PDB entry 5DVB | X-ray diffraction, 2.20 A resolution | chains A and J of the 10 polymer chains in the assembly

== Chain A (and J) ==
Name: Tsa2p
From: Saccharomyces cerevisiae
Notes: chain J of this document is another copy of the same molecule, construct and numbering; everything in this record applies to it too
Reference sequence: A0A0D4RBH7 (A0A0D4RBH7_YEASX); residue numbers follow UniProt; this construct covers 1-196
Amino-acid sequence (217 residues; row label = number of the first residue in the row; numbers below 1 keep their minus sign (Met-20 is residue -20)):
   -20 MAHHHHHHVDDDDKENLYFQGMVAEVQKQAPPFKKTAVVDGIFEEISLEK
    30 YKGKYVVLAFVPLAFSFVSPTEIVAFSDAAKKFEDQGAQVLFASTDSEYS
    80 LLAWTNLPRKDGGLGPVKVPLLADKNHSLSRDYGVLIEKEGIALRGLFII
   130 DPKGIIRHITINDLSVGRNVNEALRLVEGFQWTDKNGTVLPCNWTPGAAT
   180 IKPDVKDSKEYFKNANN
Unresolved in the structure: -20 to -4, 196 (chain J: -20 to -4, 169-196)
Sequence notes: initiating methionine (-20); expression tag (-19 to 0); engineered mutation Ser48 (Cys in A0A0D4RBH7)

== How chain A and chain J interact ==
Residue-residue contacts (34):
  Phe22(A) with Phe46(J), hydrophobic
  Leu42(A) with Ser76(J); Tyr78(J), hydrophobic
  Ala43(A) with Tyr78(J)
  Phe44(A) with Tyr78(J); Ser79(J); Ala82(J), hydrophobic
  Ser45(A) with Tyr78(J)
  Asp75(A) with Ser79(J)
  Ser76(A) with Leu42(J)
  Tyr78(A) with Ala43(J); Phe44(J); Ser45(J); Phe46(J), hydrophobic
  Ser79(A) with Asp75(J); Ser79(J), hydrogen bond
  Ala82(A) with Phe44(J), hydrophobic
  Asp90(A) with Leu86(J)
  Lys104(A) with His106(J); Glu119(J); Gly120(J)
  Asn105(A) with Glu117(J); Lys118(J), hydrogen bond (side chain-backbone); Glu119(J); Gly120(J)
  His106(A) with Lys104(J); His106(J)
  Glu117(A) with Asn105(J)
  Lys118(A) with Asn105(J), hydrogen bond (backbone-side chain)
  Glu119(A) with Lys104(J), salt bridge; Asn105(J)
  Gly120(A) with Lys104(J); Asn105(J)
  Ile121(A) with Lys104(J)
Interface residues without a listed pair, chain A (21 interface residues in all): Leu81, Leu86
Interface residues without a listed pair, chain J (19 interface residues in all): Ile121

== Summary ==
21 residues of chain A face 19 of chain J across their interface, with 3 hydrogen bonds and 1 salt bridge.
Polar contacts include Glu119(A)-Lys104(J), Ser79(A)-Ser79(J) and Asn105(A)-Lys118(J).
Chain A and chain J are both Tsa2p (Saccharomyces cerevisiae); the structure, Crystal Structure of S.
cerevisiae TSA2, was determined by X-ray diffraction together with 5EPT from the same study.
